4A22 - chains A and B; structure by X-ray diffraction, 1.90 A resolution.

[Chain A (and B)]
Molecule: Fructose-bisphosphate aldolase
From: Mycobacterium tuberculosis
Notes: EC 4.1.2.13; chain B of this document is another copy of the same molecule, construct and numbering; everything in this record applies to it too
UniProt: P67475 (ALF_MYCTU); residue numbers follow UniProt; this construct covers 1-344
Chain sequence (344 residues; row label = number of the first residue in the row):
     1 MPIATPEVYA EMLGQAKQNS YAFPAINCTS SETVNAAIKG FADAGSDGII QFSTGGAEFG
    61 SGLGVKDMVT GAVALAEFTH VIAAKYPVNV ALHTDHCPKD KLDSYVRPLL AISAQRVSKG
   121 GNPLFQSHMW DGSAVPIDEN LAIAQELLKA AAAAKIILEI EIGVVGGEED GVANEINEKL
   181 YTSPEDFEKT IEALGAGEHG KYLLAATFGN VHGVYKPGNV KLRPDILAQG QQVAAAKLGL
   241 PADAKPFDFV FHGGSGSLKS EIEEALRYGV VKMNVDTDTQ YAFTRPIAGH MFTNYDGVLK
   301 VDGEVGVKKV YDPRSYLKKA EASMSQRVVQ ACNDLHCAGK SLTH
Unresolved in the structure: 1, 168-180, 344
Ion coordination: Na+ site 1: Thr-94, Asp-95, Met-129; Na+ site 2: Asp-95, Glu-159; Zn2+: His-96, His-212, His-252 (together with TD4); Na+ site 3: Val-211, Gly-213, Gly-253, Ser-255 (together with TD4, sulfate ion)
Small-molecule neighbours: TD4 (4-{hydroxy[(phosphonooxy)acetyl]amino}butyl dihydrogen phosphate): Asn-27, Gln-51, Ser-53, Gly-55, Gly-56, Asp-95, His-96, Val-211, His-212, Gly-213, His-252, Gly-253, Gly-254, Ser-255, Asn-274, Val-275, Asp-276, Thr-277

[Interface between chain A and chain B]
Pairs across the interface (114; chain A residue first):
  Thr-29(A) / Arg-314(B)
  Ser-30(A) / Ser-31(B)
  Ser-30(A) / Glu-32(B)  hydrogen bond
  Ser-31(A) / Ser-30(B)
  Ser-31(A) / Ser-31(B)  hydrogen bond (backbone-side chain)
  Glu-32(A) / Ser-30(B)  hydrogen bond
  Glu-32(A) / Ser-31(B)
  Glu-32(A) / Glu-32(B)
  Glu-32(A) / Phe-59(B)
  Asn-35(A) / Gly-60(B)  hydrogen bond (side chain-backbone)
  Asn-35(A) / Ser-61(B)
  Asn-35(A) / Gly-62(B)
  Lys-39(A) / Gly-64(B)
  Ser-53(A) / Arg-314(B)
  Gly-55(A) / Arg-314(B)
  Gly-56(A) / Arg-314(B)
  Phe-59(A) / Glu-32(B)
  Phe-59(A) / Arg-314(B)
  Phe-59(A) / Leu-317(B)  hydrophobic
  Phe-59(A) / Lys-318(B)
  Gly-60(A) / Asn-35(B)  hydrogen bond (backbone-side chain)
  Gly-60(A) / Phe-78(B)
  Gly-60(A) / Ile-82(B)
  Ser-61(A) / Asn-35(B)
  Ser-61(A) / Ile-82(B)
  Gly-62(A) / Asn-35(B)
  Gly-62(A) / Glu-321(B)
  Leu-63(A) / Lys-318(B)
  Leu-63(A) / Glu-321(B)  hydrogen bond (backbone-side chain)
  Gly-64(A) / Lys-39(B)
  Gly-64(A) / Tyr-86(B)
  Val-65(A) / Tyr-86(B)  hydrophobic
  Thr-70(A) / Val-81(B)
  Thr-70(A) / Lys-85(B)
  Ala-74(A) / Phe-78(B)
  Ala-74(A) / Val-81(B)
  Ala-74(A) / Ile-82(B)  hydrophobic
  Leu-75(A) / Phe-78(B)  hydrophobic
  Phe-78(A) / Gly-60(B)
  Phe-78(A) / Ala-74(B)
  Val-81(A) / Thr-70(B)
  Val-81(A) / Val-73(B)  hydrophobic
  Val-81(A) / Ala-74(B)  hydrophobic
  Val-81(A) / Glu-77(B)
  Ile-82(A) / Gly-60(B)
  Ile-82(A) / Ser-61(B)
  Ile-82(A) / Thr-70(B)
  Ile-82(A) / Ala-74(B)  hydrophobic
  Lys-85(A) / Thr-70(B)
  Tyr-86(A) / Gly-64(B)
  Tyr-86(A) / Val-65(B)  hydrophobic
  Val-214(A) / Val-305(B)
  Lys-216(A) / Gly-303(B)
  Lys-216(A) / Glu-304(B)  salt bridge
  Thr-277(A) / Lys-308(B)  hydrogen bond
  Thr-277(A) / Tyr-311(B)
  Gln-280(A) / Lys-308(B)  hydrogen bond
  Gln-280(A) / Tyr-311(B)
  Gln-280(A) / Asp-312(B)
  Gln-280(A) / Pro-313(B)
  Tyr-281(A) / Val-298(B)
  Tyr-281(A) / Leu-299(B)
  Tyr-281(A) / Lys-300(B)  hydrogen bond (side chain-backbone)
  Tyr-281(A) / Tyr-311(B)  hydrophobic
  Phe-283(A) / Pro-313(B)  hydrophobic
  Phe-283(A) / Tyr-316(B)
  Thr-284(A) / Tyr-311(B)  hydrogen bond (side chain-backbone)
  Thr-284(A) / Pro-313(B)
  Thr-284(A) / Tyr-316(B)  hydrogen bond
  Arg-285(A) / Leu-299(B)
  Ile-287(A) / Ile-287(B)  hydrophobic
  Ile-287(A) / Met-291(B)  hydrophobic
  Ile-287(A) / Tyr-316(B)
  Ala-288(A) / Met-291(B)  hydrophobic
  Ala-288(A) / Val-298(B)  hydrophobic
  Met-291(A) / Ile-287(B)  hydrophobic
  Met-291(A) / Ala-288(B)  hydrophobic
  Met-291(A) / Met-291(B)  hydrophobic
  Met-291(A) / Phe-292(B)
  Phe-292(A) / Met-291(B)
  Phe-292(A) / Phe-292(B)  hydrophobic
  Phe-292(A) / Leu-299(B)  hydrophobic
  Tyr-295(A) / Phe-292(B)  hydrophobic
  Val-298(A) / Tyr-281(B)
  Val-298(A) / Ala-288(B)  hydrophobic
  Leu-299(A) / Tyr-281(B)
  Leu-299(A) / Arg-285(B)
  Lys-300(A) / Tyr-281(B)  hydrogen bond (backbone-side chain)
  Glu-304(A) / Lys-216(B)  salt bridge
  Val-305(A) / Val-214(B)
  Lys-308(A) / Asp-276(B)  salt bridge
  Lys-308(A) / Thr-277(B)  hydrogen bond
  Lys-308(A) / Gln-280(B)  hydrogen bond
  Tyr-311(A) / Thr-277(B)
  Tyr-311(A) / Gln-280(B)
  Tyr-311(A) / Tyr-281(B)  hydrophobic
  Tyr-311(A) / Thr-284(B)  hydrogen bond (backbone-side chain)
  Asp-312(A) / Gln-280(B)
  Pro-313(A) / Gln-280(B)
  Pro-313(A) / Phe-283(B)  hydrophobic
  Pro-313(A) / Thr-284(B)
  Arg-314(A) / Thr-29(B)
  Arg-314(A) / Gly-55(B)
  Arg-314(A) / Gly-56(B)
  Arg-314(A) / Phe-59(B)
  Tyr-316(A) / Phe-283(B)
  Tyr-316(A) / Thr-284(B)  hydrogen bond
  Tyr-316(A) / Ile-287(B)
  Leu-317(A) / Phe-59(B)  hydrophobic
  Lys-318(A) / Phe-59(B)
  Lys-318(A) / Leu-63(B)
  Glu-321(A) / Gly-62(B)
  Glu-321(A) / Leu-63(B)  hydrogen bond (side chain-backbone)
  Ala-322(A) / Leu-63(B)
Other interface residues (no listed pair), chain A (57 interface residues in all): Val-73, Glu-77, Gly-213, Tyr-215, Asp-276
Other interface residues (no listed pair), chain B (56 interface residues in all): Leu-75, Tyr-215, Tyr-295, Ala-322

[In short]
57 residues of chain A face 56 of chain B across their interface; the contacts include 17 hydrogen bonds and 3
salt bridges. Among the polar pairs are Lys-216(A)/Glu-304(B), Lys-308(A)/Asp-276(B) and Ser-30(A)/Glu-32(B).
Chain A binds compound TD4. Thr-94(A), Asp-95(A) and Met-129(A) coordinate Na+ site 1.
Both chains are Fructose-bisphosphate aldolase (Mycobacterium tuberculosis). Entry 4A22 (Structure of
Mycobacterium tuberculosis fructose 1,6-bisphosphate aldolase bound to N-(4-hydroxybutyl)- glycolohydroxamic
acid bis- phosphate) was determined by X-ray diffraction (same publication as 4A21).
